7VJS - chain A; structure by X-ray diffraction, 1.79 A resolution.

Chain A:
Name: Alpha-ketoglutarate-dependent dioxygenase alkB homolog 6
Source organism: Homo sapiens
Notes: EC 1.14.11.-
UniProt: Q3KRA9 (ALKB6_HUMAN); residue numbers follow UniProt; this construct covers 1-238
Amino-acid sequence (246 residues; each row starts with the number of its first residue):
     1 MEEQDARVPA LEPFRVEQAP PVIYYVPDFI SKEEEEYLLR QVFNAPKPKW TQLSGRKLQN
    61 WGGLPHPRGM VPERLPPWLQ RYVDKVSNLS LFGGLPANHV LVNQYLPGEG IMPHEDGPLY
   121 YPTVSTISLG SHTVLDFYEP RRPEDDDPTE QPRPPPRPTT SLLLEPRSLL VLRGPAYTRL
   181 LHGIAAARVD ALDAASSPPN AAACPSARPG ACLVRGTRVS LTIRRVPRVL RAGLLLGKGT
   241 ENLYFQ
Disordered / not traced: 141-155, 194-210, 239-246
Sequence notes: expression tag (239-246)
Swiss-Prot annotation at these positions:
  - binding site (2-oxoglutarate): Asn103, Tyr105, Arg218, Ser220
  - binding site (Fe cation): His114, Asp116, His182
Bound ions: Ni2+: His114, Asp116, His182 (together with 2-amino-2-hydroxymethyl-propane-1,3-diol)
Reported in the primary citation:
  - Ni2+ coordination: His114, Asp116, His182
  - binding site for 2-amino-2-hydroxymethyl-propane-1,3-diol: Asn103, Asp116
  - contacts within the chain: Arg68-Gly237 (hydrogen bond), Met70-Arg228 (backbone contact), Met70-Leu230 (backbone contact)
  - mutagenesis - R68A, R74A: abolished binding to ssDNA
  - mutagenesis - R225A/R228A: unchanged binding to ssDNA
  - disease-associated variants - R68P, R68Q: decreased binding to ZMYND11
  - disease-associated variants - P65H, P65S: unchanged binding to ZMYND11
  - conformationally variable residues (order/disorder transition): Pro140 to Pro155

Summary:
His114, Asp116 and His182 form the Ni2+ site. UniProt lists 4 residues binding 2-oxoglutarate and 3 Fe
cation-binding residues. From the paper: a binding site for 2-amino-2-hydroxymethyl-propane-1,3-diol at Asn103
and Asp116; R68A and R74A abolish binding to ssDNA; 7 substitutions were tested in all.
Chain A is Alpha-ketoglutarate-dependent dioxygenase alkB homolog 6 (Homo sapiens); the structure, Human AlkB
homolog ALKBH6 in complex with Tris and Ni, was determined by X-ray diffraction, deposited together with 7VJV.
